PDB entry 2D3C | X-ray diffraction, 3.81 A resolution | chains A and I of the 10 polymer chains in the assembly

[Chain A (and I)]
Protein: glutamine synthetase
From: Zea mays
Notes: EC 6.3.1.2; chain I of this document is another copy of the same molecule, construct and numbering; everything in this record applies to it too
Reference sequence: P38561 (GLNA3_MAIZE); numbering as in UniProt (aligned over 1-356)
Sequence (356 residues; row label = number of the first residue in the row):
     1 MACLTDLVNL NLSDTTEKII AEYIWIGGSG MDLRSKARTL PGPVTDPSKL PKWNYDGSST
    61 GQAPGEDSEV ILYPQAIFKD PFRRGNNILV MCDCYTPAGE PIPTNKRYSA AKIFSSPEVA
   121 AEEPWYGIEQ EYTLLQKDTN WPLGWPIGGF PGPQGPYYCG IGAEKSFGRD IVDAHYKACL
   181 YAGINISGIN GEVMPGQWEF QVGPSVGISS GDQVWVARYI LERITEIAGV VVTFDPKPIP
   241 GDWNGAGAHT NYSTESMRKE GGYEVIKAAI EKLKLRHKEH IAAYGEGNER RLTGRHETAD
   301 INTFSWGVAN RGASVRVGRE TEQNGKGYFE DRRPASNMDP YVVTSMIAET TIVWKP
Unresolved in the structure: 1-2, 356
Bound ions: Mn2+ site 1: Glu129, Glu199 (together with ADP, phosphinothricin phosphate); Mn2+ site 2: Glu129, His249, Glu330 (together with ADP, phosphinothricin phosphate); Mn2+ site 3: Glu131, Glu192, Glu199 (together with phosphinothricin phosphate)
Residues lining bound ligands:
  - ADP (adenosine-5'-diphosphate): Trp125, Tyr126, Gly127, Glu129, Ser187, Asn190, Glu199, Gln201, Val202, Gly203, Pro204, Asn251, Tyr252, Ser253, Arg311, Arg316, Tyr328, Glu330
  - phosphinothricin phosphate: Glu129, Glu131, Tyr158, Glu192, Val193, Gln197, Glu199, Asn244, Gly245, Ala246, Gly247, His249, Arg291, His296, Glu297, Thr298, Arg311, Arg316, Glu330, Arg332

[Interface between chain A and chain I]
Contacting residue pairs - 8 pairs, chain A then chain I:
  Pro146(A) - Pro146(I)  hydrophobic
  Gly149(A) - Phe150(I)
  Phe150(A) - Gly149(I)
  Phe150(A) - Phe150(I)  hydrogen bond (backbone-backbone)
  Phe150(A) - Pro151(I)
  Phe150(A) - Gly152(I)
  Pro151(A) - Phe150(I)
  Gly152(A) - Phe150(I)
Other interface residues (no listed pair), chain I (6 interface residues in all): Ile147

[Overview]
The interface between chain A and chain I involves 5 residues on one side and 6 on the other; the contacts
include 1 hydrogen bond. The hydrogen-bonded pair Phe150(A)-Phe150(I) is a backbone contact. Ligands of chain
A: phosphinothricin phosphate and ADP.
Both chains are glutamine synthetase (Zea mays). Entry 2D3C (Crystal Structure of the Maize Glutamine
Synthetase complexed with ADP and Phosphinothricin Phosphate) was determined by X-ray diffraction together
with 2D3A and 2D3B from the same study.
